Entry 2GL3 (X-ray diffraction, 1.92 A resolution); this record covers chains A and B.

[Chain A (and B)]
Molecule: Hemoglobin-like protein HbN
Source organism: Mycobacterium tuberculosis
Notes: chain B of this document is another copy of the same molecule, construct and numbering; everything in this record applies to it too
UniProtKB: P0A592 (GLBN_MYCTU); numbering as in UniProt (aligned over 1-136)
Chain sequence (136 residues; row label = number of the first residue in the row):
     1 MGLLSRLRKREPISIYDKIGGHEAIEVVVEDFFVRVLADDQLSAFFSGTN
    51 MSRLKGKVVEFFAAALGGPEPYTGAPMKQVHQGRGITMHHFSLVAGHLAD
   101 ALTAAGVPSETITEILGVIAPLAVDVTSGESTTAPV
Disordered / not traced: 1, 130-136 (chain B: 1, 129-136)
Sequence notes: engineered mutation Phe-33 (Tyr in P0A592), Val-58 (Gln in P0A592)

[Interface between chain A and chain B]
Pairs across the interface - 9 pairs, chain A then chain B:
  Arg-35(A) / Thr-73(B)  hydrogen bond (side chain-backbone)
  Arg-35(A) / Gly-74(B)  hydrogen bond (side chain-backbone)
  His-97(A) / Gln-79(B)
  Asp-100(A) / Pro-76(B)
  Thr-103(A) / Pro-71(B)
  Ala-104(A) / Pro-71(B)
  Ala-104(A) / Tyr-72(B)
  Ala-104(A) / Thr-73(B)
  Gly-106(A) / Pro-71(B)
Other interface residues (no listed pair), chain A (8 interface residues in all): Asp-39, Gln-41
Other interface residues (no listed pair), chain B (8 interface residues in all): Ala-75, Gln-82

[In short]
The chain A/chain B interface involves 8 residues from each chain; the contacts include 2 hydrogen bonds.
Polar contacts include Arg-35(A)/Thr-73(B) and Arg-35(A)/Gly-74(B).
Chain A and chain B are both Hemoglobin-like protein HbN (Mycobacterium tuberculosis); the structure, Crystal
structure of Mycobacterium tuberculosis trHbN, TyrB10Phe GlnE11Val mutant, was determined by X-ray
diffraction, deposited together with 2GKM and 2GLN.
